8FMO - chains B and C of the 3 polymer chains in the assembly; structure by X-ray diffraction, 2.61 A resolution.

# Chain B
Protein: Troponin T, cardiac muscle
From: Homo sapiens
Reference sequence: P45379 (TNNT2_HUMAN); aligned to UniProt positions 193-297 over residues 183-287 (the alignment contains insertions or deletions, so no single offset holds)
Chain sequence (108 residues; row label = number of the first residue in the row):
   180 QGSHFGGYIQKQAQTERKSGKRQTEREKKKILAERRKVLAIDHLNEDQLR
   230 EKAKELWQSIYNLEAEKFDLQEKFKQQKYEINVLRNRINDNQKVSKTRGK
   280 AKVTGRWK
Not modelled in the structure: 180-204, 272-287
Differences from the reference sequence: expression tag (180-182)

# Chain C
Protein: Troponin I, cardiac muscle
From: Homo sapiens
Reference sequence: P19429 (TNNI3_HUMAN); residue numbers follow UniProt; this construct covers 32-166
Chain sequence (135 residues; each row starts with the number of its first residue):
    32 EPHAKKKSKISASRKLQLKTLLLQIAKQELEREAEERRGEKGRALSTRAQ
    82 PLELAGLGFAELQDLARQLHARVDKVDEERYDIEAKVTKNITEIADLTQK
   132 IFDLRGKFKRPTLRRVRISADAMMQALLGARAKES
Not modelled in the structure: 32-38, 86-88, 136-149, 160-166
Differences from the reference sequence: conflict Ala80 (Cys in P19429), Ala97 (Cys in P19429)

# Interface between chain B and chain C
Contacting residue pairs - 81 pairs, chain B then chain C:
  Arg215(B) - His101(C)
  Arg215(B) - Asp105(C)  salt bridge
  Lys216(B) - Arg98(C)
  Lys216(B) - His101(C)
  Lys216(B) - Ala102(C)
  Ala219(B) - His101(C)
  Ile220(B) - Ala97(C)  hydrophobic
  Asp221(B) - Arg98(C)  salt bridge
  Leu223(B) - Phe90(C)
  Asn224(B) - Phe90(C)
  Glu225(B) - Phe90(C)
  Glu225(B) - Leu93(C)
  Leu228(B) - Gln94(C)
  Leu228(B) - Ala97(C)  hydrophobic
  Arg229(B) - Leu85(C)
  Arg229(B) - Leu93(C)
  Lys231(B) - His101(C)  hydrogen bond
  Ala232(B) - Leu83(C)
  Ala232(B) - Leu100(C)
  Lys233(B) - Leu83(C)
  Lys233(B) - Leu85(C)
  Leu235(B) - Ala97(C)
  Leu235(B) - Leu100(C)  hydrophobic
  Leu235(B) - His101(C)
  Leu235(B) - Val104(C)
  Trp236(B) - Ala80(C)  hydrogen bond (side chain-backbone)
  Trp236(B) - Gln81(C)  hydrogen bond (side chain-backbone)
  Trp236(B) - Pro82(C)  hydrophobic
  Trp236(B) - Leu83(C)  hydrophobic
  Ile239(B) - Leu100(C)
  Ile239(B) - Arg103(C)
  Ile239(B) - Val104(C)  hydrophobic
  Tyr240(B) - Leu76(C)  hydrophobic
  Tyr240(B) - Ala80(C)  hydrophobic
  Leu242(B) - Val104(C)
  Leu242(B) - Val107(C)  hydrophobic
  Leu242(B) - Asp108(C)
  Glu243(B) - Leu76(C)
  Glu243(B) - Arg79(C)
  Glu243(B) - Arg103(C)  salt bridge
  Glu243(B) - Val107(C)
  Ala244(B) - Lys72(C)
  Ala244(B) - Leu76(C)
  Glu245(B) - Arg111(C)
  Lys246(B) - Glu110(C)  salt bridge
  Phe247(B) - Glu71(C)
  Phe247(B) - Lys72(C)
  Phe247(B) - Ala75(C)  hydrophobic
  Asp248(B) - Lys72(C)  salt bridge
  Leu249(B) - Arg111(C)
  Leu249(B) - Ile114(C)  hydrophobic
  Leu249(B) - Glu115(C)
  Leu249(B) - Val118(C)
  Gln250(B) - Arg79(C)  hydrogen bond
  Glu251(B) - Arg68(C)  salt bridge
  Lys252(B) - Val118(C)
  Phe253(B) - Ile114(C)  hydrophobic
  Phe253(B) - Lys117(C)
  Phe253(B) - Asn121(C)
  Gln255(B) - Arg68(C)
  Gln256(B) - Val118(C)  hydrogen bond (side chain-backbone)
  Gln256(B) - Asn121(C)  hydrogen bond
  Gln256(B) - Ile122(C)
  Gln256(B) - Ile125(C)
  Glu259(B) - Ile125(C)
  Ile260(B) - Asn121(C)
  Ile260(B) - Glu124(C)
  Ile260(B) - Ile125(C)  hydrophobic
  Ile260(B) - Leu128(C)  hydrophobic
  Leu263(B) - Ile125(C)  hydrophobic
  Leu263(B) - Leu128(C)  hydrophobic
  Leu263(B) - Thr129(C)
  Leu263(B) - Ile132(C)
  Arg264(B) - Glu124(C)  salt bridge
  Arg266(B) - Ile132(C)
  Ile267(B) - Leu128(C)
  Ile267(B) - Lys131(C)
  Ile267(B) - Ile132(C)  hydrophobic
  Ile267(B) - Leu135(C)
  Asn270(B) - Leu135(C)
  Gln271(B) - Leu135(C)

# Summary
Chain B and chain C each contribute 39 residues to their interface; the contacts include 6 hydrogen bonds and
7 salt bridges. Polar contacts include Arg215(B)-Asp105(C), Asp221(B)-Arg98(C) and Glu243(B)-Arg103(C).
Chain B is Troponin T, cardiac muscle and chain C is Troponin I, cardiac muscle, both from Homo sapiens; the
structure, Complex structure of K210 deletion Troponin complex with risedronate, was determined by X-ray
diffraction.
